8GXY - chains F and L of the 12 polymer chains in the assembly; structure by electron microscopy, 2.80 A resolution.

# Chain F
Protein: V-type ATP synthase beta chain
Organism: Thermus thermophilus HB8
UniProt: Q56404 (VATB_THET8); numbering as in UniProt (aligned over 1-478)
Sequence (478 residues; numbered 1 to 478; the number before each row is that of its first residue):
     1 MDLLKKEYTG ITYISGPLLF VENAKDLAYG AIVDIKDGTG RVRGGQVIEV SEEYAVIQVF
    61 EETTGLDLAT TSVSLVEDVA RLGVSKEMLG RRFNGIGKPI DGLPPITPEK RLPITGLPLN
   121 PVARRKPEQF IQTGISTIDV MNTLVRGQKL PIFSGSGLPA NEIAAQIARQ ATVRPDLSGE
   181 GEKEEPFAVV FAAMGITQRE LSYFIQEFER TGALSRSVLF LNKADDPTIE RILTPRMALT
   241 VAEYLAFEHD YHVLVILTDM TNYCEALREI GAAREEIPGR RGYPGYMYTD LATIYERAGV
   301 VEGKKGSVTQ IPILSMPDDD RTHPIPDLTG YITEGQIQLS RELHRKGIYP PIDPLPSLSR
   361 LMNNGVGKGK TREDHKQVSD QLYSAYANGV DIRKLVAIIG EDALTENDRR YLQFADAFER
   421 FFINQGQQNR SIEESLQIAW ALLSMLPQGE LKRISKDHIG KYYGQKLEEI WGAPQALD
Disordered / not traced: 1, 473-478
What the authors report for this chain:
  - binding site for sulfate ion: R360

# Chain L
Protein: V-type ATP synthase subunit E
Organism: Thermus thermophilus HB8
UniProt: P74901 (VATE_THET8); numbering as in UniProt (aligned over 1-188)
Sequence (188 residues; row label = number of the first residue in the row):
     1 MSKLEAILSQ EVEAEIQALL QEAEAKAEAV KREAEEKAKA LLQARERALE AQYRAALRRA
    61 ESAGELLVAT ARTQARGEVL EEVRRRVREA LEALPQKPEW PEVVRKLALE ALEALPGAKA
   121 LVANPEDLPH LEALARERGV ELQAEPALRL GVRAVGAEGK TQVENSLLAR LDRAWDALSS
   181 KVAQALWG
Disordered / not traced: 1-60

# Interface between chain F and chain L
Contacting residue pairs - 36 pairs, chain F then chain L:
  D2(F) - R173(L)
  L3(F) - R170(L)
  L3(F) - R173(L)
  L3(F) - A174(L)  hydrophobic
  L4(F) - E110(L)
  L4(F) - A114(L)  hydrophobic
  L4(F) - V163(L)  hydrophobic
  L4(F) - N165(L)
  L4(F) - R173(L)
  K5(F) - V163(L)
  K5(F) - E164(L)  hydrogen bond (backbone-backbone)
  K5(F) - A169(L)
  K5(F) - R173(L)
  K6(F) - A114(L)
  K6(F) - Q162(L)
  E7(F) - T161(L)
  E7(F) - Q162(L)  hydrogen bond (backbone-backbone)
  Y8(F) - K160(L)
  T9(F) - G159(L)
  T9(F) - K160(L)  hydrogen bond (side chain-backbone)
  G10(F) - K160(L)
  E22(F) - K160(L)
  N23(F) - E158(L)  hydrogen bond
  N23(F) - K160(L)
  L75(F) - R173(L)  hydrogen bond (backbone-side chain)
  V76(F) - R173(L)
  E87(F) - R72(L)  salt bridge
  L103(F) - T73(L)
  P104(F) - T73(L)
  P104(F) - G77(L)
  T107(F) - L80(L)
  T107(F) - S179(L)
  P108(F) - D176(L)
  P108(F) - S179(L)
  P108(F) - S180(L)
  R111(F) - D176(L)  salt bridge
Other interface residues (no listed pair), chain L (25 interface residues in all): T70, Q74, L115, D172

# In short
Chain F and chain L form an interface of 19 and 25 residues respectively; the contacts include 5 hydrogen
bonds and 2 salt bridges. Polar pairs include E87(F)-R72(L), R111(F)-D176(L) and T9(F)-K160(L). The paper
reports a binding site for sulfate ion at R360(F).
Chain F is V-type ATP synthase beta chain and chain L is V-type ATP synthase subunit E, both from Thermus
thermophilus HB8; the structure, 2 sulfate-bound V1EG of V/A-ATPase from Thermus thermophilus, was determined
by electron microscopy together with 8GXU, 8GXW, 8GXX and 8GXZ from the same study.
